PDB entry 7MKM | electron microscopy, 3.16 A resolution | chains A and L of the 3 polymer chains in the assembly

== Chain A ==
Name: Spike protein S1
Organism: Severe acute respiratory syndrome coronavirus 2
Notes: fragment: receptor binding domain
UniProtKB: P0DTC2 (SPIKE_SARS2); residues 333-520 here = UniProt positions 333-520
Chain sequence (188 residues; numbered 333 to 520; the number before each row is that of its first residue):
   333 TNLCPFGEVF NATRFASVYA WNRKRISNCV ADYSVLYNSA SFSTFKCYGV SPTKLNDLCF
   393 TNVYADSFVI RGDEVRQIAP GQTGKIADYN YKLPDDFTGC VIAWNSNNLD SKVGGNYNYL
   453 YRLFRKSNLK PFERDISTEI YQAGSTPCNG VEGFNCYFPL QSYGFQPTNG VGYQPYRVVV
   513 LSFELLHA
Disulfide bonds: Cys336-Cys361, Cys379-Cys432, Cys480-Cys488
Glycans and other covalent adducts: N-acetylglucosamine (NAG) linked to Asn343
Curated features (UniProtKB/Swiss-Prot):
  - region: Arg403 to Asp405 (Integrin-binding motif), Asn448 to Phe456 (Immunodominant HLA epitope recognized by the CD8+)
  - glycosylation: Asn343 (N-linked (GlcNAc...) (complex) asparagine)

== Chain L ==
Name: SARS2-38 Fv light chain
Organism: Mus musculus
Chain sequence (105 residues; row label = number of the first residue in the row):
     1 QIVLTQSPAI MSASPGEKVT MTCSASSTVS FIYWYQQKPG SSPRLLIYDT SNPASGVPVR
    61 FSGSGCGTSY YLTISRMEAE DAATYYCQQW NTYPLTFGAG TKLEL
Disulfide bonds: Cys23-Cys87

== How chain A and chain L interact ==
Contacting residue pairs - 14 pairs, chain A then chain L:
  Asn439(A) - Asn91(L)
  Asn440(A) - Asn91(L)  hydrogen bond (backbone-side chain)
  Leu441(A) - Ser30(L)  hydrogen bond (backbone-side chain)
  Leu441(A) - Phe31(L)
  Leu441(A) - Asn91(L)
  Asp442(A) - Phe31(L)
  Ser443(A) - Phe31(L)
  Ser443(A) - Asn91(L)
  Lys444(A) - Phe31(L)
  Lys444(A) - Tyr33(L)  hydrogen bond
  Lys444(A) - Trp90(L)
  Val445(A) - Trp90(L)  hydrogen bond (backbone-backbone)
  Val445(A) - Tyr93(L)
  Pro499(A) - Tyr93(L)  hydrophobic
Also at the interface, not in a pair above, chain A (9 interface residues in all): Asn450
Also at the interface, not in a pair above, chain L (10 interface residues in all): Thr28, Asp49, Thr92, Leu95
Interface features reported in the paper:
  - epitope / paratope residues, chain A: Asn439(A), Asn448(A), Pro499(A)

== In short ==
9 residues of chain A and 10 residues of chain L are in contact, with 4 hydrogen bonds. Polar contacts include
Asn440(A)-Asn91(L), Leu441(A)-Ser30(L) and Lys444(A)-Tyr33(L). N-acetylglucosamine is covalently linked to
Asn343(A). From the paper: epitope/paratope residues Asn439(A), Asn448(A) and Pro499(A).
Here chain A is Spike protein S1 (Severe acute respiratory syndrome coronavirus 2) and chain L is SARS2-38 Fv
light chain (Mus musculus). Entry 7MKM (SARS-CoV-2 Spike RBD in complex with neutralizing Fab SARS2-38 (local
refinement)) was determined by electron microscopy, deposited together with 7MKL.
